Entry 1Y93 (X-ray diffraction, 1.03 A resolution); this record covers chain A.

# Chain A
Name: Macrophage metalloelastase
Organism: Homo sapiens
Notes: EC 3.4.24.65; fragment: catalytic domain
UniProt: P39900 (MMP12_HUMAN); numbering as in UniProt (aligned over 106-263)
Chain sequence (159 residues; row label = number of the first residue in the row):
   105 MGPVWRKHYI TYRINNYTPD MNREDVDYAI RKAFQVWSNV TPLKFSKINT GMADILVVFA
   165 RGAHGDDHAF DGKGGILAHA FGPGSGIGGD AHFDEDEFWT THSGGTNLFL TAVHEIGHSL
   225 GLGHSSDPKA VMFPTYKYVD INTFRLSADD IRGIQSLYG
Not modelled in the structure: 105
Sequence notes: initiating methionine (105); engineered mutation Asp171 (Phe in P39900)
Ion coordination: Ca2+ site 1: Asp124, Glu199, Glu201; Ca2+ site 2: Asp158, Gly190, Gly192, Asp194; Zn2+ site 1: His168, Asp170, His183, His196; Ca2+ site 3: Asp175, Gly176, Gly178, Ile180, Asp198, Glu201; Zn2+ site 2: His218, His222, His228 (together with acetohydroxamic acid)
Ligand contacts: acetohydroxamic acid (HAE): Ile180, Ala182, His183, His218, Glu219, His222, His228
Curated features (UniProtKB/Swiss-Prot):
  - active site: Glu219
  - binding site (Ca(2+)): Asp124, Asp158, Asp175, Gly176, Gly178, Ile180, Gly190, Gly192, Asp194, Asp198, Glu199, Glu201
  - binding site (Zn(2+)): His168, Asp170, His183, His196, His218, His222, His228
What the authors report for this chain:
  - Zn2+ coordination: His168, Asp170, His183, His196, His218, His222, His228
  - binding site for acetohydroxamic acid: Ala182, His218, Glu219, His222
  - conformationally variable residues (loop rearrangement): Asp170 to Ala173, Ile245 to Phe248

# In short
Bound to chain A: acetohydroxamic acid. The Ca2+ site 1 is built by Asp124, Glu199 and Glu201. UniProt lists
active-site residue Glu219, 12 Ca2+-binding residues and 7 Zn2+-binding residues. The paper reports a binding
site for acetohydroxamic acid at Ala182, His218 and Glu219 among others; Zn2+ coordination by His168, Asp170
and His183 among others.
Chain A is Macrophage metalloelastase (Homo sapiens); the structure, Crystal structure of the catalytic domain
of human MMP12 complexed with acetohydroxamic acid at atomic resolution, was determined by X-ray diffraction
together with 1RMZ from the same study.
